Entry 7NUM (electron microscopy, 3.90 A resolution); this record covers chains 3 and 2 of the 3 polymer chains in the assembly.

== Chain 3 ==
Name: P1
Organism: Human rhinovirus 14
UniProt: P03303 (POLG_HRV14); residues 1-232 here correspond to UniProt positions 332-563 (UniProt number = residue number + 331)
Amino-acid sequence (232 residues; numbered 1 to 232; the number before each row is that of its first residue):
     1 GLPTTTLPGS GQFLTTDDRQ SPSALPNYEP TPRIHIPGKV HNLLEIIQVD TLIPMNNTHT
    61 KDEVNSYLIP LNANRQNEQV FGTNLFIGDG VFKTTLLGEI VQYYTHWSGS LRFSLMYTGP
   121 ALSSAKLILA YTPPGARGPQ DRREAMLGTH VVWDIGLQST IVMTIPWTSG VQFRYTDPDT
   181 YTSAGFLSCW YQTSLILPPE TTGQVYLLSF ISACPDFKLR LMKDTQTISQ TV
Unresolved in the structure: 1-2, 57-63, 170-183, 200-203, 225-232

== Chain 2 ==
Name: Genome polyprotein
Organism: Human rhinovirus 14
Notes: EC 3.4.22.29, 3.6.1.15, 3.4.22.28, 2.7.7.48
UniProt: P03303 (POLG_HRV14); residues 1-262 here correspond to UniProt positions 70-331 (UniProt number = residue number + 69)
Amino-acid sequence (262 residues; row label = number of the first residue in the row):
     1 SPNVEACGYS DRVQQITLGN STITTQEAAN AVVCYAEWPE YLPDVDASDV NKTSKPDTSV
    61 CRFYTLDSKT WTTGSKGWCW KLPDALKDMG VFGQNMFFHS LGRSGYTVHV QCNATKFHSG
   121 CLLVVVIPEH QLASHEGGNV SVKYTFTHPG ERGIDLSSAN EVGGPVKDVI YNMNGTLLGN
   181 LLIFPHQFIN LRTNNTATIV IPYINSVPID SMTRHNNVSL MVIPIAPLTV PTGATPSLPI
   241 TVTIAPMCTE FSGIRSKSIV PQ
Unresolved in the structure: 1-12, 27-60, 133-148, 157-176, 213-216, 231-236, 261-262
Curated features (UniProtKB/Swiss-Prot):
  - site: Q262 (Cleavage)

== How chain 3 and chain 2 interact ==
Pairs across the interface (42; chain 3 residue first):
  I34(3) - N205(2)
  I34(3) - S206(2)
  I34(3) - V207(2)
  I34(3) - P208(2)
  I36(3) - N205(2)
  P37(3) - I204(2)  hydrophobic
  I46(3) - I183(2)
  V49(3) - L182(2)
  D50(3) - L182(2)
  T51(3) - G179(2)
  T51(3) - L182(2)
  L52(3) - L178(2)  hydrophobic
  L52(3) - G179(2)  hydrogen bond (backbone-backbone)
  V64(3) - L178(2)  hydrophobic
  V64(3) - I225(2)
  Y67(3) - L177(2)
  Y67(3) - G179(2)  hydrogen bond (side chain-backbone)
  L68(3) - I225(2)
  T94(3) - L177(2)
  T94(3) - N180(2)  hydrogen bond (backbone-side chain)
  T95(3) - N180(2)
  L96(3) - N180(2)
  L96(3) - I183(2)  hydrophobic
  Y117(3) - N190(2)  hydrogen bond (backbone-side chain)
  Y117(3) - R192(2)
  T118(3) - S119(2)  hydrogen bond (backbone-side chain)
  T118(3) - G120(2)  hydrogen bond (backbone-backbone)
  T118(3) - C121(2)
  T118(3) - A226(2)
  G119(3) - S119(2)
  G119(3) - R192(2)
  P120(3) - S119(2)
  P120(3) - R192(2)
  A121(3) - R192(2)  hydrogen bond (backbone-side chain)
  S123(3) - R192(2)
  I155(3) - R192(2)  hydrogen bond (backbone-side chain)
  G156(3) - R192(2)  hydrogen bond (backbone-side chain)
  S159(3) - R192(2)  hydrogen bond
  S159(3) - T193(2)  hydrogen bond
  Y206(3) - P227(2)  hydrophobic
  L208(3) - C121(2)  hydrophobic
  F210(3) - F188(2)  hydrophobic
Interface residues without a listed pair, chain 3 (27 interface residues in all): M116
Interface residues without a listed pair, chain 2 (26 interface residues in all): K116, F117, H118, P202, P224

== Summary ==
27 residues of chain 3 and 26 residues of chain 2 are in contact, with 11 hydrogen bonds. Polar contacts
include Y67(3)-G179(2), T94(3)-N180(2) and Y117(3)-N190(2).
Chain 3 is P1 and chain 2 is Genome polyprotein, both from Human rhinovirus 14; the structure, Rhinovirus-14
ICAM-1 empty particle at pH 6.2, was determined by electron microscopy together with 7BG6, 7BG7, 7NUL, 7NUN,
7NUO and 7NUQ from the same study.
